8ACW - chains D and E of the 6 polymer chains in the assembly; structure by X-ray diffraction, 3.40 A resolution.

[Chain D]
Molecule: Na(+)-translocating NADH-quinone reductase subunit D
Source organism: Vibrio cholerae
Notes: EC 7.2.1.1
UniProtKB: A0A085RHY8 (A0A085RHY8_VIBCL); numbering as in UniProt (aligned over 1-210)
Sequence (210 residues; row label = number of the first residue in the row):
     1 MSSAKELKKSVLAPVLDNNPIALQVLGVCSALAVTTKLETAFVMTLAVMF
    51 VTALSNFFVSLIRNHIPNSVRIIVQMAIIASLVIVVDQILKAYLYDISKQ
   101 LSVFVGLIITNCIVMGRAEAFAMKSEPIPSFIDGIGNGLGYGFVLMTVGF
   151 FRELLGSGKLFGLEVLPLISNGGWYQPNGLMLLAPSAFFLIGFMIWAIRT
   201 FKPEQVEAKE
Disordered / not traced: 1-5, 209-210
Metal / ion sites: 2Fe-2S cluster Fe: C29, C112 (shared with C26(E), C120(E) of chain E)
Residues lining bound ligands:
  - 2Fe-2S cluster (FES): G27, V28, C29, T110, N111, C112
  - FMN (flavin mononucleotide): C29, A33, L107, L183
From the paper describing this entry:
  - mutagenesis - C29A: abolished binding to 2Fe-2S cluster

[Chain E]
Molecule: Na(+)-translocating NADH-quinone reductase subunit E
Source organism: Vibrio cholerae
Notes: EC 7.2.1.1
UniProtKB: A0A085QWM0 (A0A085QWM0_VIBCL); residues 1-198 here = UniProt positions 1-198
Sequence (198 residues; each row starts with the number of its first residue):
     1 MEHYISLLVKSIFIENMALSFFLGMCTFLAVSKKVKTSFGLGIAVIVVLT
    51 ISVPVNNLVYNLVLKPDALVEGVDLSFLNFITFIGVIAALVQILEMILDR
   101 FFPPLYNALGIFLPLITVNCAIFGGVSFMVQRDYSFAESVVYGFGSGVGW
   151 MLAIVALAGIREKMKYSDVPPGLRGLGITFITAGLMALGFMSFSGVQL
Disordered / not traced: 1
Metal / ion sites: 2Fe-2S cluster Fe: C26, C120 (shared with C29(D), C112(D) of chain D)
Residues lining bound ligands:
  - 2Fe-2S cluster (FES): G24, M25, C26, V118, N119, C120
  - FMN (flavin mononucleotide): S20, F21, F22, L23, S194

[How chain D and chain E interact]
Pairs across the interface (81):
  I21(D) - L176(E)
  A22(D) - L176(E)
  Q24(D) - L176(E)
  V25(D) - C26(E)  hydrogen bond (backbone-side chain)
  V25(D) - L29(E)  hydrophobic
  V25(D) - L176(E)  hydrophobic
  L26(D) - C26(E)
  L26(D) - F112(E)  hydrophobic
  G27(D) - C26(E)  hydrogen bond (backbone-side chain)
  V28(D) - M25(E)  hydrophobic
  V28(D) - C26(E)  hydrogen bond (backbone-side chain)
  V28(D) - L29(E)  hydrophobic
  V28(D) - F180(E)  hydrophobic
  C29(D) - F22(E)
  C29(D) - G24(E)  hydrogen bond (side chain-backbone)
  C29(D) - M25(E)  hydrogen bond (side chain-backbone)
  C29(D) - C120(E)  hydrophobic
  L32(D) - M25(E)  hydrophobic
  N68(D) - Q92(E)
  S69(D) - Q92(E)  hydrogen bond (backbone-side chain)
  V70(D) - Q92(E)
  R71(D) - Q92(E)  hydrogen bond
  R71(D) - E95(E)  salt bridge
  I72(D) - A88(E)  hydrophobic
  I72(D) - Q92(E)
  I72(D) - P114(E)
  I72(D) - T117(E)
  I73(D) - G85(E)
  I73(D) - A88(E)  hydrophobic
  M76(D) - I84(E)  hydrophobic
  M76(D) - V118(E)  hydrophobic
  A77(D) - I81(E)  hydrophobic
  A80(D) - I81(E)  hydrophobic
  S81(D) - I81(E)
  I84(D) - F77(E)
  I84(D) - I81(E)  hydrophobic
  V105(D) - F80(E)  hydrophobic
  G106(D) - F80(E)
  I109(D) - F80(E)  hydrophobic
  I109(D) - V118(E)
  T110(D) - V118(E)
  T110(D) - C120(E)
  T110(D) - F123(E)
  N111(D) - V118(E)
  C112(D) - C26(E)  hydrophobic
  C112(D) - L115(E)
  C112(D) - V118(E)  hydrogen bond (side chain-backbone)
  M115(D) - L115(E)  hydrophobic
  M115(D) - V118(E)  hydrophobic
  L183(D) - M191(E)  hydrophobic
  A184(D) - F22(E)  hydrophobic
  P185(D) - G184(E)
  F188(D) - F22(E)  hydrophobic
  F188(D) - M25(E)  hydrophobic
  F188(D) - L29(E)  hydrophobic
  F188(D) - F180(E)
  F188(D) - A183(E)  hydrophobic
  F188(D) - G184(E)
  F189(D) - I181(E)
  F189(D) - G184(E)
  F189(D) - L185(E)
  I191(D) - F180(E)  hydrophobic
  G192(D) - L173(E)
  G192(D) - G177(E)
  G192(D) - F180(E)
  F193(D) - I181(E)  hydrophobic
  I195(D) - G172(E)
  I195(D) - L176(E)  hydrophobic
  I195(D) - G177(E)
  I195(D) - F180(E)  hydrophobic
  W196(D) - P171(E)
  W196(D) - G172(E)
  W196(D) - L173(E)  hydrophobic
  R199(D) - G172(E)
  R199(D) - R174(E)  hydrogen bond (side chain-backbone)
  R199(D) - L176(E)
  V206(D) - P171(E)  hydrophobic
  V206(D) - G172(E)
  E207(D) - R174(E)  hydrogen bond (backbone-side chain)
  E207(D) - G175(E)
  E207(D) - L176(E)  hydrogen bond (side chain-backbone)
Interface residues without a listed pair, chain D (45 interface residues in all): L23, G116, E119, L180, A208
Interface residues without a listed pair, chain E (42 interface residues in all): L23, A30, K33, A89, V91, N119, P170, A187, L188
Interface features reported in the paper:
  - specific contacts: R71(D)-E95(E) (salt bridge)

[Overview]
45 residues of chain D and 42 residues of chain E are in contact; the contacts include 11 hydrogen bonds and 1
salt bridge. Polar pairs include R71(D)-E95(E), V25(D)-C26(E) and G27(D)-C26(E). The authors report a salt
bridge between R71(D) and E95(E). The paper reports that C29A of chain D abolishes binding to 2Fe-2S cluster.
Chain D is Na(+)-translocating NADH-quinone reductase subunit D and chain E is Na(+)-translocating
NADH-quinone reductase subunit E, both from Vibrio cholerae; the structure, X-ray structure of Na+-NQR from
Vibrio cholerae at 3.4 A resolution, was determined by X-ray diffraction (same publication as 8A1T, 8A1U,
8A1V, 8A1W, 8A1X, 8A1Y and 8ACY).
